PDB entry 4E3B | X-ray diffraction, 1.50 A resolution | chains A and C

== Chain A ==
Protein: Tax1-binding protein 3
From: Homo sapiens
Notes: fragment: PDZ domain
Reference sequence: O14907 (TX1B3_HUMAN); residues 12-113 here correspond to UniProt positions 11-112 (UniProt number = residue number - 1)
Chain sequence (102 residues; each row starts with the number of its first residue):
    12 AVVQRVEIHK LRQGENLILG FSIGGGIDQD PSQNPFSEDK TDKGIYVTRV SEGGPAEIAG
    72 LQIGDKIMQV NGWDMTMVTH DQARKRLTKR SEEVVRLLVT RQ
UniProt features mapped onto this chain:
  - modified residue: Ser-62 (Phosphoserine)

== Chain C ==
Protein: iCAL50 peptide
Chain sequence (10 residues; numbered 1 to 10; the number before each row is that of its first residue):
     1 ANSRWPTSIL
Disordered / not traced: 1-2

== Chain A / chain C interface ==
Residue-residue contacts (27):
  Ile-29(A) with Leu-10(C)
  Leu-30(A) with Leu-10(C), hydrogen bond (backbone-backbone)
  Gly-31(A) with Leu-10(C), hydrogen bond (backbone-backbone)
  Phe-32(A) with Ile-9(C); Leu-10(C), hydrogen bond (backbone-backbone)
  Ser-33(A) with Ser-8(C); Ile-9(C)
  Ile-34(A) with Thr-7(C); Ser-8(C), hydrogen bond (backbone-backbone); Leu-10(C), hydrophobic
  Gly-35(A) with Trp-5(C); Pro-6(C)
  Gly-36(A) with Trp-5(C)
  Gln-40(A) with Pro-6(C)
  Asp-41(A) with Trp-5(C)
  Gln-44(A) with Arg-4(C), hydrogen bond; Trp-5(C)
  Asn-45(A) with Trp-5(C)
  Pro-46(A) with Trp-5(C)
  Thr-59(A) with Trp-5(C); Thr-7(C)
  Arg-60(A) with Ile-9(C)
  His-91(A) with Pro-6(C); Ser-8(C), hydrogen bond
  Arg-95(A) with Leu-10(C)
  Leu-98(A) with Leu-10(C), hydrophobic
  Thr-99(A) with Leu-10(C)
Other interface residues (no listed pair), chain A (21 interface residues in all): Leu-28, Phe-47

== In short ==
Chain A and chain C form an interface of 21 and 7 residues respectively; the contacts include 6 hydrogen
bonds. Polar contacts include Leu-30(A)/Leu-10(C), Gln-44(A)/Arg-4(C) and His-91(A)/Ser-8(C).
Chain A is Tax1-binding protein 3 (Homo sapiens) and chain C is iCAL50 peptide; the structure, Crystal
structure of Tax-Interacting Protein-1 (TIP-1) PDZ domain bound to iCAL36-L (ANSRWPTSIL) peptide, was
determined by X-ray diffraction, deposited together with 4Q6S, 4NNL and 4NNM.
